8UDK - chains A and B of the 7 polymer chains in the assembly; structure by X-ray diffraction, 3.43 A resolution.

[Chain A]
Name: DNA polymerase subunit gamma-1
From: Homo sapiens
Notes: EC 2.7.7.7, 3.1.11.-, 4.2.99.-
Reference sequence: P54098 (DPOG1_HUMAN); residues 1-1239 here = UniProt positions 1-1239
Sequence (1239 residues; numbered 1 to 1239; the number before each row is that of its first residue):
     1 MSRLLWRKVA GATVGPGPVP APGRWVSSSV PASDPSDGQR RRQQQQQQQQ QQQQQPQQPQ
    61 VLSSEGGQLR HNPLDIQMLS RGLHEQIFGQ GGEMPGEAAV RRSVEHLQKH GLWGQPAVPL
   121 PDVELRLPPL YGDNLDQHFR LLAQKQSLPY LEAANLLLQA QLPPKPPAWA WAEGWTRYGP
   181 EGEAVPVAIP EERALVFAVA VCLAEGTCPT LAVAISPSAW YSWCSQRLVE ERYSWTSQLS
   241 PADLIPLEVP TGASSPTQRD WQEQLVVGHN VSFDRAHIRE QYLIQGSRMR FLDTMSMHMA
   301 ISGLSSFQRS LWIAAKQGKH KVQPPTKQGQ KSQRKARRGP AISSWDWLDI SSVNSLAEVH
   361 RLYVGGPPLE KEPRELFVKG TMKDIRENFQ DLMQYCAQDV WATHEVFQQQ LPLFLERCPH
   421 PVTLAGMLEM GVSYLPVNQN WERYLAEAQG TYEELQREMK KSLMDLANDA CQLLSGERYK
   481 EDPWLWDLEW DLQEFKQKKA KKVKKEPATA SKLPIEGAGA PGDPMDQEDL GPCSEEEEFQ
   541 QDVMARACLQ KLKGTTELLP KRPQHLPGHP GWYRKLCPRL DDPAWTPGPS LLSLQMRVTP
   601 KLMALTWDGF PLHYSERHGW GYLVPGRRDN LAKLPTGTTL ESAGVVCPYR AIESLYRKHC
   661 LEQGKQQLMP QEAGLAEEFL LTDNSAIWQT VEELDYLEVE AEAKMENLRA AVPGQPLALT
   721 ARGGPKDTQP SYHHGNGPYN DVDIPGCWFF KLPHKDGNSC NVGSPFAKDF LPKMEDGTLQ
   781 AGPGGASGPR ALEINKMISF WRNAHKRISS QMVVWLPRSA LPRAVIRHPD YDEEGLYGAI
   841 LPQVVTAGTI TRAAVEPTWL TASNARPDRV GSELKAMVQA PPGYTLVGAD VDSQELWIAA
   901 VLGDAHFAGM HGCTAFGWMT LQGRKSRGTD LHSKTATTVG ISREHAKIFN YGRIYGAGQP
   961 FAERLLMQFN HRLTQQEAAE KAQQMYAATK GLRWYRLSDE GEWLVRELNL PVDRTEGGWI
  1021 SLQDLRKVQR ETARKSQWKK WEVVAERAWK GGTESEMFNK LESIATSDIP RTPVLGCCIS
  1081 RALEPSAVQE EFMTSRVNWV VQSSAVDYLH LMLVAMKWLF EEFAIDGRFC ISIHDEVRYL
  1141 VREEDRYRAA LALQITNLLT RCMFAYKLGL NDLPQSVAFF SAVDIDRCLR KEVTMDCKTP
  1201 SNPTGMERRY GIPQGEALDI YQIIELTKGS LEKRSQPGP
Unresolved in the structure: 1-67, 252-261, 319-341, 499-525, 624-644, 664-720, 1000-1002, 1028-1045, 1239
Sequence notes: engineered mutation A198 (Asp in P54098), A200 (Glu in P54098), A853 (Arg in P54098)
Swiss-Prot annotation at these positions:
  - region: Q43 to Q55 (Does not contribute to polymerase and exonuclease enzymatic activities), T858 to N864 (Trigger loop)
  - motif: V267 to R275 (Exo II), Y395 to T403 (Exo III), V887 to L896 (Pol A), R943 to G958 (Pol B), H1134 to V1141 (Pol C)
  - binding site (DNA): S306, S593, K806, T849, T1094, S1095
  - binding site (RNA): R579, H754, G763, K768, S863, R869
  - binding site (a 2'-deoxyribonucleoside 5'-triphosphate): D890, V891, S893, E895, R943, K947, Y951, D1135
  - binding site (Mg(2+)): D890, V891, D1135
  - site: Q1102 (Critical for replication fidelity and mismatch recognition)
Ligand contacts: 2'-deoxycytidine-5'-triphosphate (DCP): D890, V891, D892, S893, K925, D930, H932, R943, S1181, A1182, D1184, K1191, E1192
Reported in the primary citation:
  - conformationally variable residues (loop rearrangement, side-chain flip): Y955, D1135
  - binding site for 2'-deoxycytidine-5'-triphosphate: D890, R943, D1184, K1191

[Chain B]
Name: DNA polymerase subunit gamma-2, mitochondrial
From: Homo sapiens
Notes: EC 2.7.7.7
Reference sequence: Q9UHN1 (DPOG2_HUMAN); residues 1-485 here = UniProt positions 1-485
Sequence (485 residues; numbered 1 to 485; the number before each row is that of its first residue):
     1 MRSRVAVRAC HKVCRCLLSG FGGRVDAGQP ELLTERSSPK GGHVKSHAEL EGNGEHPEAP
    61 GSGEGSEALL EICQRRHFLS GSKQQLSRDS LLSGCHPGFG PLGVELRKNL AAEWWTSVVV
   121 FREQVFPVDA LHHKPGPLLP GDSAFRLVSA ETLREILQDK ELSKEQLVAF LENVLKTSGK
   181 LRENLLHGAL EHYVNCLDLV NKRLPYGLAQ IGVCFHPVFD TKQIRNGVKS IGEKTEASLV
   241 WFTPPRTSNQ WLDFWLRHRL QWWRKFAMSP SNFSSSDCQD EEGRKGNKLY YNFPWGKELI
   301 ETLWNLGDHE LLHMYPGNVS KLHGRDGRKN VVPCVLSVNG DLDRGMLAYL YDSFQLTENS
   361 FTRKKNLHRK VLKLHPCLAP IKVALDVGRG PTLELRQVCQ GLFNELLENG ISVWPGYLET
   421 MQSSLEQLYS KYDEMSILFT VLVTETTLEN GLIHLRSRDT TMKEMMHISK LKDFLIKYIS
   481 SAKNV
Unresolved in the structure: 1-63, 138-180, 220-226, 358-360
Swiss-Prot annotation at these positions:
  - modified residue: S38 (Phosphoserine)

[Interface between chain A and chain B]
Contacting residue pairs (64; chain A residue first):
  E447(A) with R257(B), salt bridge
  E454(A) with Q261(B), hydrogen bond
  R457(A) with V485(B)
  E458(A) with P270(B)
  K461(A) with K265(B); A267(B)
  D465(A) with M268(B); Q355(B); K373(B), salt bridge
  N468(A) with D459(B); T460(B)
  D469(A) with L367(B)
  C471(A) with T460(B); M462(B), hydrophobic
  Q472(A) with L367(B); R369(B)
  L473(A) with L367(B), hydrophobic
  D482(A) with R363(B), salt bridge
  W484(A) with R363(B)
  F495(A) with L452(B), hydrophobic; M465(B)
  D526(A) with T420(B)
  A545(A) with G401(B)
  R546(A) with E408(B), salt bridge
  C548(A) with Q397(B); V398(B), hydrophobic
  L549(A) with G401(B); L402(B); E405(B); I468(B), hydrophobic
  L552(A) with V398(B), hydrophobic; T447(B); G451(B); H467(B), hydrogen bond (backbone-side chain); I468(B), hydrophobic
  K553(A) with S469(B)
  T555(A) with E449(B); N450(B); H467(B)
  T556(A) with H467(B), hydrogen bond; S469(B), hydrogen bond
  L566(A) with E464(B)
  P567(A) with E464(B)
  G568(A) with M462(B); K463(B); E464(B), hydrogen bond (backbone-side chain)
  H569(A) with T460(B), hydrogen bond; M462(B); E464(B), salt bridge
  Y573(A) with T460(B)
  L580(A) with K477(B)
  W585(A) with K477(B); S481(B)
  T586(A) with V485(B)
  P587(A) with Y478(B), hydrophobic; S481(B); V485(B)
  K601(A) with R363(B)
  L602(A) with R363(B), hydrogen bond (backbone-side chain)
  A604(A) with R363(B)
  G782(A) with T362(B)
  P783(A) with F361(B)
  T1204(A) with D253(B), hydrogen bond
  R1209(A) with R257(B)
Interface residues without a listed pair, chain A (47 interface residues in all): R443, M464, L474, L485, D542, M544, L559, P570
Interface residues without a listed pair, chain B (45 interface residues in all): T357, Q400, N404, S457, T461, A482

[Summary]
47 residues of chain A face 45 of chain B across their interface; the contacts include 8 hydrogen bonds and 5
salt bridges. Polar contacts include E447(A)-R257(B), D465(A)-K373(B) and D482(A)-R363(B). Ligands of chain A:
2'-deoxycytidine-5'-triphosphate. The paper reports a binding site for 2'-deoxycytidine-5'-triphosphate at
D890(A), R943(A) and D1184(A) among others; conformational variability at Y955(A) and D1135(A).
Here chain A is DNA polymerase subunit gamma-1 and chain B is DNA polymerase subunit gamma-2, mitochondrial,
both from Homo sapiens. Entry 8UDK (Human Mitochondrial DNA Polymerase gamma R853A Ternary Complex) was
determined by X-ray diffraction, deposited together with 8UDL.
